4V96 - chains AG and AH of the 78 polymer chains in the assembly; structure by X-ray diffraction, 3.80 A resolution.

== Chain AG (and AH) ==
Protein: ORF48
Source organism: Lactococcus phage TP901-1
Notes: chain AH of this document is another copy of the same molecule, construct and numbering; everything in this record applies to it too
UniProt: Q9AZ56 (Q9AZ56_9CAUD); numbering as in UniProt (aligned over 1-299)
Amino-acid sequence (299 residues; numbered 1 to 299; the number before each row is that of its first residue):
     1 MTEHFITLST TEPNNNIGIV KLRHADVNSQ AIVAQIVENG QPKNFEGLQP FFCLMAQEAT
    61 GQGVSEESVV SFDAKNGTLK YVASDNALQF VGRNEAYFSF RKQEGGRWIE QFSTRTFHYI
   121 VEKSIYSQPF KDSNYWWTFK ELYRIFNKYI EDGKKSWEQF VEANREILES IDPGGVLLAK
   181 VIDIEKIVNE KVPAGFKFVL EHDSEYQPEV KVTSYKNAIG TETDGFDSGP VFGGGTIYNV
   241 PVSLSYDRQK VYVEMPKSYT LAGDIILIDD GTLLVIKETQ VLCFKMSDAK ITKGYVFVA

== Interface between chain AG and chain AH ==
Pairs across the interface (89; chain AG residue first):
  Ala25(AG) - Tyr126(AH)
  Phe51(AG) - Trp137(AH)  hydrophobic
  Gln62(AG) - Ser133(AH)  hydrogen bond
  Gln62(AG) - Asn134(AH)  hydrogen bond
  Gly63(AG) - Ser133(AH)
  Gly63(AG) - Asn134(AH)  hydrogen bond (backbone-side chain)
  Val64(AG) - Ser133(AH)
  Val64(AG) - Asn134(AH)  hydrogen bond (backbone-side chain)
  Val64(AG) - Tyr135(AH)  hydrogen bond (backbone-backbone)
  Val64(AG) - Trp136(AH)  hydrophobic
  Ser65(AG) - Tyr135(AH)
  Glu66(AG) - Tyr135(AH)  hydrogen bond (backbone-backbone)
  Glu66(AG) - Trp136(AH)
  Glu66(AG) - Trp137(AH)  hydrogen bond (side chain-backbone)
  Glu66(AG) - Thr138(AH)  hydrogen bond (side chain-backbone)
  Glu67(AG) - Tyr135(AH)
  Asp85(AG) - Lys131(AH)  salt bridge
  Asn86(AG) - Asp132(AH)  hydrogen bond (side chain-backbone)
  Asn86(AG) - Ser133(AH)
  Asn86(AG) - Tyr135(AH)
  Gln89(AG) - Ser133(AH)  hydrogen bond (side chain-backbone)
  Arg101(AG) - Trp137(AH)
  Arg101(AG) - Thr138(AH)
  Gln103(AG) - Trp137(AH)
  Tyr126(AG) - Lys123(AH)  hydrogen bond
  Tyr126(AG) - Ile125(AH)  hydrophobic
  Tyr126(AG) - Tyr126(AH)
  Ser127(AG) - Tyr126(AH)
  Gln128(AG) - Tyr126(AH)
  Pro129(AG) - Tyr126(AH)
  Pro129(AG) - Phe130(AH)
  Phe130(AG) - Lys131(AH)
  Phe130(AG) - Asp132(AH)
  Lys131(AG) - Phe130(AH)
  Lys131(AG) - Lys131(AH)  hydrogen bond (backbone-backbone)
  Lys131(AG) - Asp132(AH)
  Lys131(AG) - Ser133(AH)  hydrogen bond (backbone-backbone)
  Asp132(AG) - Ser133(AH)
  Ser133(AG) - Ser133(AH)  hydrogen bond (backbone-side chain)
  Ser133(AG) - Asn134(AH)
  Asn134(AG) - Asp132(AH)
  Tyr135(AG) - Asp132(AH)
  Tyr135(AG) - Asn134(AH)  hydrogen bond (side chain-backbone)
  Tyr135(AG) - Tyr135(AH)
  Tyr135(AG) - Trp136(AH)  hydrogen bond (side chain-backbone)
  Tyr135(AG) - Phe139(AH)  hydrophobic
  Thr138(AG) - Tyr143(AH)
  Phe139(AG) - Phe139(AH)
  Phe139(AG) - Leu142(AH)  hydrophobic
  Phe139(AG) - Tyr143(AH)
  Leu142(AG) - Tyr143(AH)
  Leu142(AG) - Phe146(AH)  hydrophobic
  Leu142(AG) - Asn147(AH)
  Leu142(AG) - Ile150(AH)  hydrophobic
  Tyr143(AG) - Phe146(AH)  hydrophobic
  Phe146(AG) - Ile150(AH)  hydrophobic
  Tyr149(AG) - Lys154(AH)
  Tyr149(AG) - Trp157(AH)
  Tyr149(AG) - Glu158(AH)  hydrogen bond
  Trp157(AG) - Trp157(AH)  hydrophobic
  Trp157(AG) - Val161(AH)  hydrophobic
  Trp157(AG) - Asn164(AH)
  Phe160(AG) - Arg165(AH)
  Phe160(AG) - Glu169(AH)
  Asn164(AG) - Leu168(AH)
  Asn164(AG) - Glu169(AH)
  Ile167(AG) - Leu168(AH)  hydrophobic
  Leu168(AG) - Leu168(AH)  hydrophobic
  Ile171(AG) - Leu177(AH)  hydrophobic
  Leu177(AG) - Leu178(AH)  hydrophobic
  Leu177(AG) - Val181(AH)  hydrophobic
  Lys180(AG) - Glu185(AH)  salt bridge
  Ile184(AG) - Glu185(AH)
  Ile187(AG) - Val192(AH)  hydrophobic
  Ile187(AG) - Ala194(AH)  hydrophobic
  Lys191(AG) - Val192(AH)
  Lys191(AG) - Pro193(AH)
  Lys191(AG) - Ser243(AH)  hydrogen bond
  Lys191(AG) - Glu254(AH)  salt bridge
  Val192(AG) - Val192(AH)  hydrophobic
  Thr236(AG) - Ser245(AH)
  Thr236(AG) - Tyr246(AH)
  Thr236(AG) - Asp247(AH)  hydrogen bond
  Ile237(AG) - Ser245(AH)
  Ile237(AG) - Tyr246(AH)  hydrogen bond (backbone-backbone)
  Tyr238(AG) - Ser245(AH)
  Asn239(AG) - Leu244(AH)  hydrogen bond (backbone-backbone)
  Asn239(AG) - Tyr246(AH)
  Ala299(AG) - Tyr149(AH)
Interface residues without a listed pair, chain AG (51 interface residues in all): Gly61, Ser68, Ser84, Val181, Gly235
Interface residues without a listed pair, chain AH (47 interface residues in all): Lys140, Phe160, Pro173, Ile184, Val188, Gln207, Glu209

== Summary ==
51 residues of chain AG and 47 residues of chain AH are in contact; the contacts include 21 hydrogen bonds and
3 salt bridges. Among the polar pairs are Asp85(AG)-Lys131(AH), Lys180(AG)-Glu185(AH) and
Lys191(AG)-Glu254(AH).
Both chains are ORF48 (Lactococcus phage TP901-1). Entry 4V96 (The structure of a 1.8 MDa viral genome
injection device suggests alternative infection mechanisms) was determined by X-ray diffraction, deposited
together with 3U6X and 3UH8.
